9CJE - chains A and B of the 4 polymer chains in the assembly; structure by electron microscopy, 2.22 A resolution.

# Chain A
Protein: Nitrogenase molybdenum-iron protein alpha chain
Organism: Azotobacter vinelandii
Notes: EC 1.18.6.1
UniProtKB: P07328 (NIFD_AZOVI); numbering as in UniProt (aligned over 1-492)
Sequence (492 residues; each row starts with the number of its first residue):
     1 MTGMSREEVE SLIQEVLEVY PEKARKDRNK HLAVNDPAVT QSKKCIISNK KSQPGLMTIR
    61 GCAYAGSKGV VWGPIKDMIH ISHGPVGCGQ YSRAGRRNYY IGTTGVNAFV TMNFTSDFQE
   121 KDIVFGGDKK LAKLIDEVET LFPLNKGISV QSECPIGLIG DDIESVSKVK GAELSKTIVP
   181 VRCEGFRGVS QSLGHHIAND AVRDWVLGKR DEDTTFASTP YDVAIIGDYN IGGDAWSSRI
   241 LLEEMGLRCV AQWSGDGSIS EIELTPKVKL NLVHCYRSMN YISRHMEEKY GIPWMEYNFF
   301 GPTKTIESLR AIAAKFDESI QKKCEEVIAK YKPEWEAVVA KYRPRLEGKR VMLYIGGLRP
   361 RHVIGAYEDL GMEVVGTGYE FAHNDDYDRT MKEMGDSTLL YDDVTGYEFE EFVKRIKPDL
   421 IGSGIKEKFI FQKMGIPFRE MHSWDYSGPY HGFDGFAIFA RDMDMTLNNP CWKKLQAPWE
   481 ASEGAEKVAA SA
Unresolved in the structure: 1-3, 481-492
Bound ions: fe(8)-S(7) cluster Fe: Cys-62, Cys-88, Cys-154 (shared with Cys-70(B), Cys-95(B), Cys-153(B) of chain B); Fe ion near Cys-275 (its only coordinating residue here)
Ligand contacts:
  - fe(8)-S(7) cluster (CLF): Cys-62, Tyr-64, Pro-85, Val-86, Gly-87, Cys-88, Tyr-91, Glu-153, Cys-154, Gly-185
  - 3-hydroxy-3-carboxy-adipic acid (HCA): Ala-65, Gly-95, Arg-96, Gln-191, Gly-424, Ile-425, Lys-426, Glu-440, His-442
  - ICS (iron-sulfur-molybdenum cluster with interstitial carbon): Val-70, Arg-96, His-195, Tyr-229, Ile-231, Cys-275, Arg-277, Ser-278, Ile-355, Gly-356, Gly-357, Leu-358, Arg-359, Pro-360, Phe-381, Met-441, His-442
Swiss-Prot annotation at these positions:
  - binding site ([8Fe-7S] cluster): Cys-62, Cys-88, Cys-154
  - binding site ([7Fe-Mo-9S-C-homocitryl] cluster): Cys-275, His-442
  - mutagenesis: His-195 (H195Q: No nitrogenase activity)
What the authors report for this chain:
  - ICS coordination: Cys-275, His-442
  - fe(8)-S(7) cluster coordination: Cys-88

# Chain B
Protein: Nitrogenase molybdenum-iron protein beta chain
Organism: Azotobacter vinelandii
Notes: EC 1.18.6.1
UniProtKB: P07329 (NIFK_AZOVI); numbering as in UniProt (aligned over 1-523)
Sequence (523 residues; row label = number of the first residue in the row):
     1 MSQQVDKIKA SYPLFLDQDY KDMLAKKRDG FEEKYPQDKI DEVFQWTTTK EYQELNFQRE
    61 ALTVNPAKAC QPLGAVLCAL GFEKTMPYVH GSQGCVAYFR SYFNRHFREP VSCVSDSMTE
   121 DAAVFGGQQN MKDGLQNCKA TYKPDMIAVS TTCMAEVIGD DLNAFINNSK KEGFIPDEFP
   181 VPFAHTPSFV GSHVTGWDNM FEGIARYFTL KSMDDKVVGS NKKINIVPGF ETYLGNFRVI
   241 KRMLSEMGVG YSLLSDPEEV LDTPADGQFR MYAGGTTQEE MKDAPNALNT VLLQPWHLEK
   301 TKKFVEGTWK HEVPKLNIPM GLDWTDEFLM KVSEISGQPI PASLTKERGR LVDMMTDSHT
   361 WLHGKRFALW GDPDFVMGLV KFLLELGCEP VHILCHNGNK RWKKAVDAIL AASPYGKNAT
   421 VYIGKDLWHL RSLVFTDKPD FMIGNSYGKF IQRDTLHKGK EFEVPLIRIG FPIFDRHHLH
   481 RSTTLGYEGA MQILTTLVNS ILERLDEETR GMQATDYNHD LVR
Unresolved in the structure: 1
Bound ions: fe(8)-S(7) cluster Fe: Cys-70, Cys-95, Cys-153 (shared with Cys-62(A), Cys-88(A), Cys-154(A) of chain A); Fe ion site 1: Arg-108, Glu-109 (shared with 2 residues of chain D); Fe ion site 2: Asp-353, Asp-357 (shared with 2 residues of chain D)
Ligand contacts: fe(8)-S(7) cluster (CLF): Cys-70, Pro-72, Ser-92, Gly-94, Cys-95, Tyr-98, Phe-99, Thr-152, Cys-153, Ser-188
Swiss-Prot annotation at these positions:
  - binding site ([8Fe-7S] cluster): Cys-70, Cys-95, Cys-153, Ser-188

# Chain A / chain B interface
Pairs across the interface (204; chain A residue first):
  Val-19(A) / Ala-140(B)
  Tyr-20(A) / Thr-141(B)
  Pro-21(A) / Asn-137(B)
  Pro-21(A) / Ala-140(B)  hydrophobic
  Lys-23(A) / Asp-133(B)
  Ala-24(A) / Asn-137(B)
  Lys-51(A) / Asp-121(B)  salt bridge
  Ser-52(A) / Gln-93(B)  hydrogen bond
  Ser-52(A) / Ser-117(B)
  Pro-54(A) / Ser-115(B)
  Pro-54(A) / Asp-116(B)
  Pro-54(A) / Asn-130(B)
  Pro-54(A) / Gly-134(B)
  Pro-54(A) / Asn-137(B)  hydrogen bond (backbone-side chain)
  Gly-55(A) / Ser-115(B)  hydrogen bond (backbone-backbone)
  Gly-55(A) / Asp-116(B)
  Gly-55(A) / Gly-134(B)
  Gly-55(A) / Asn-137(B)
  Gly-55(A) / Cys-138(B)  hydrogen bond (backbone-backbone)
  Leu-56(A) / Asn-137(B)
  Leu-56(A) / Thr-141(B)
  Leu-56(A) / Tyr-142(B)  hydrogen bond (backbone-side chain)
  Met-57(A) / Met-86(B)  hydrophobic
  Met-57(A) / Arg-100(B)
  Met-57(A) / Cys-113(B)
  Met-57(A) / Val-114(B)  hydrophobic
  Met-57(A) / Tyr-142(B)
  Thr-58(A) / Gln-93(B)
  Thr-58(A) / Arg-100(B)
  Arg-60(A) / Gln-93(B)
  Arg-60(A) / Ala-97(B)
  Gly-61(A) / Gln-93(B)
  Gly-61(A) / Gly-94(B)
  Cys-62(A) / Gly-94(B)
  Ala-65(A) / Tyr-98(B)
  Lys-76(A) / Glu-32(B)  salt bridge
  Pro-85(A) / Ser-188(B)
  Val-86(A) / Pro-66(B)  hydrophobic
  Val-86(A) / Lys-68(B)
  Val-86(A) / Ala-69(B)
  Gly-87(A) / Cys-70(B)
  Gln-90(A) / Pro-66(B)  hydrogen bond (side chain-backbone)
  Gln-90(A) / Lys-68(B)  hydrogen bond (side chain-backbone)
  Gln-90(A) / Tyr-102(B)
  Gln-90(A) / Tyr-447(B)  hydrogen bond (backbone-side chain)
  Tyr-91(A) / Ala-69(B)
  Tyr-91(A) / Cys-70(B)  hydrogen bond
  Tyr-91(A) / Leu-73(B)
  Tyr-91(A) / Tyr-98(B)  hydrophobic
  Tyr-91(A) / Phe-99(B)  hydrophobic
  Tyr-91(A) / Tyr-102(B)  hydrophobic
  Ser-92(A) / Tyr-98(B)
  Arg-93(A) / Asn-65(B)  hydrogen bond
  Arg-93(A) / Tyr-447(B)
  Arg-93(A) / Phe-450(B)
  Gly-95(A) / Arg-105(B)
  Tyr-99(A) / Ser-11(B)
  Thr-103(A) / Ile-40(B)
  Thr-104(A) / Arg-453(B)
  Gly-105(A) / Trp-428(B)
  Val-106(A) / Ile-40(B)
  Val-106(A) / Val-43(B)  hydrophobic
  Val-106(A) / Phe-44(B)  hydrophobic
  Asn-107(A) / Lys-34(B)
  Asn-107(A) / Ile-40(B)
  Met-112(A) / Val-64(B)  hydrophobic
  Met-112(A) / Asn-65(B)
  Met-112(A) / Trp-428(B)  hydrophobic
  Asn-113(A) / Thr-63(B)
  Asn-113(A) / Val-64(B)
  Asn-113(A) / Asn-65(B)  hydrogen bond (backbone-backbone)
  Asn-113(A) / Pro-66(B)
  Phe-114(A) / Leu-62(B)  hydrophobic
  Phe-114(A) / Thr-63(B)
  Phe-114(A) / Val-64(B)  hydrophobic
  Thr-115(A) / Thr-63(B)  hydrogen bond (backbone-backbone)
  Ser-116(A) / Ala-61(B)
  Asp-117(A) / Thr-63(B)
  Asp-117(A) / Lys-68(B)  salt bridge
  Phe-118(A) / Phe-189(B)
  Gln-119(A) / Lys-68(B)
  Gln-119(A) / Phe-189(B)
  Glu-120(A) / Phe-189(B)  hydrogen bond (backbone-backbone)
  Glu-120(A) / Val-190(B)
  Ile-123(A) / Val-157(B)  hydrophobic
  Ile-123(A) / Phe-189(B)  hydrophobic
  Lys-130(A) / Ala-61(B)
  Lys-133(A) / Glu-60(B)
  Lys-133(A) / Ala-61(B)
  Leu-134(A) / Ala-61(B)
  Leu-134(A) / Leu-62(B)  hydrophobic
  Glu-137(A) / Arg-59(B)
  Glu-137(A) / Glu-60(B)  hydrogen bond (side chain-backbone)
  Glu-137(A) / Ala-61(B)  hydrogen bond (side chain-backbone)
  Glu-137(A) / Leu-62(B)
  Val-138(A) / Leu-62(B)  hydrophobic
  Thr-140(A) / Trp-46(B)
  Thr-140(A) / Leu-55(B)
  Leu-141(A) / Tyr-52(B)  hydrogen bond (backbone-side chain)
  Leu-141(A) / Leu-55(B)  hydrophobic
  Leu-141(A) / Asn-56(B)
  Leu-141(A) / Arg-59(B)
  Phe-142(A) / Trp-428(B)  hydrophobic
  Pro-143(A) / Trp-46(B)
  Leu-144(A) / Tyr-35(B)
  Leu-144(A) / Lys-39(B)
  Leu-144(A) / Val-43(B)  hydrophobic
  Lys-146(A) / Glu-33(B)  salt bridge
  Cys-154(A) / Ser-92(B)  hydrogen bond
  Cys-154(A) / Cys-153(B)  hydrophobic
  Pro-155(A) / Cys-153(B)
  Pro-155(A) / Val-157(B)  hydrophobic
  Leu-158(A) / Ala-123(B)  hydrophobic
  Leu-158(A) / Met-154(B)
  Leu-158(A) / Val-157(B)  hydrophobic
  Leu-158(A) / Ile-158(B)  hydrophobic
  Ile-159(A) / Val-157(B)  hydrophobic
  Phe-186(A) / Met-118(B)
  Phe-186(A) / Thr-119(B)
  Phe-186(A) / Glu-120(B)  hydrogen bond (backbone-backbone)
  Phe-186(A) / Met-154(B)  hydrophobic
  Arg-187(A) / Glu-120(B)
  Gly-188(A) / Thr-119(B)
  Gly-188(A) / Glu-120(B)  hydrogen bond (backbone-side chain)
  Val-189(A) / Gln-93(B)  hydrogen bond (backbone-side chain)
  Arg-210(A) / Glu-33(B)  salt bridge
  Gly-232(A) / Ser-11(B)
  Gly-232(A) / Phe-15(B)
  Gly-233(A) / Phe-15(B)
  Trp-236(A) / Phe-15(B)  hydrophobic
  Trp-236(A) / Tyr-20(B)
  Trp-236(A) / Met-23(B)
  Trp-236(A) / Leu-24(B)
  Ser-237(A) / Phe-15(B)
  Ser-237(A) / Tyr-20(B)
  Arg-239(A) / Met-23(B)
  Arg-239(A) / Lys-27(B)
  Arg-239(A) / Phe-31(B)
  Ile-240(A) / Asp-19(B)
  Ile-240(A) / Tyr-20(B)  hydrophobic
  Ile-240(A) / Met-23(B)  hydrogen bond (backbone-side chain)
  Glu-243(A) / Met-23(B)
  Glu-243(A) / Lys-26(B)  salt bridge
  Arg-248(A) / Phe-31(B)
  Cys-249(A) / Phe-31(B)
  Val-250(A) / Phe-31(B)
  Gln-252(A) / Lys-27(B)
  Asp-256(A) / Lys-27(B)  salt bridge
  Ser-258(A) / Phe-31(B)
  Ser-258(A) / Glu-32(B)
  Ser-260(A) / Phe-31(B)  hydrogen bond (side chain-backbone)
  Ser-260(A) / Glu-32(B)
  Ser-260(A) / Glu-33(B)  hydrogen bond
  Glu-261(A) / Lys-27(B)  salt bridge
  Glu-261(A) / Phe-31(B)
  Glu-261(A) / Glu-32(B)
  Glu-334(A) / Ser-2(B)  hydrogen bond
  Glu-334(A) / Gln-3(B)  hydrogen bond (side chain-backbone)
  Ala-337(A) / Val-5(B)
  Val-338(A) / Val-5(B)  hydrophobic
  Lys-341(A) / Val-5(B)  hydrogen bond (side chain-backbone)
  Tyr-342(A) / Ile-8(B)
  Gly-406(A) / Tyr-142(B)
  Tyr-407(A) / Thr-141(B)
  Tyr-407(A) / Tyr-142(B)  hydrogen bond (backbone-side chain)
  Glu-410(A) / Phe-269(B)
  Ile-425(A) / Ser-101(B)
  Ile-425(A) / Asn-104(B)
  Lys-426(A) / Ala-97(B)
  Lys-426(A) / Arg-100(B)
  Lys-426(A) / Ser-101(B)
  Lys-426(A) / Asn-104(B)
  Phe-429(A) / Asn-104(B)
  Phe-429(A) / Arg-108(B)
  Phe-429(A) / Glu-109(B)
  Phe-429(A) / Pro-110(B)
  Ile-430(A) / Pro-110(B)  hydrophobic
  Ile-430(A) / Phe-269(B)  hydrophobic
  Lys-433(A) / Glu-109(B)  salt bridge
  Lys-433(A) / Pro-110(B)
  Lys-433(A) / Thr-263(B)  hydrogen bond (side chain-backbone)
  Lys-433(A) / Pro-264(B)
  Lys-433(A) / Ala-265(B)
  Lys-433(A) / Asp-266(B)
  Lys-433(A) / Gly-267(B)  hydrogen bond (backbone-backbone)
  Lys-433(A) / Gln-268(B)  hydrogen bond (backbone-backbone)
  Met-434(A) / Gly-267(B)
  Met-434(A) / Phe-269(B)  hydrophobic
  Gly-448(A) / Ala-10(B)
  Gly-448(A) / Ser-11(B)  hydrogen bond (backbone-backbone)
  Pro-449(A) / Phe-15(B)  hydrophobic
  Asp-454(A) / Ser-2(B)  hydrogen bond (side chain-backbone)
  Asp-454(A) / Gln-3(B)
  Asp-454(A) / Leu-14(B)
  Asp-454(A) / Tyr-20(B)  hydrogen bond
  Ala-457(A) / Ile-8(B)
  Ile-458(A) / Gln-3(B)
  Ile-458(A) / Ile-8(B)  hydrophobic
  Ile-458(A) / Lys-9(B)
  Ile-458(A) / Ala-10(B)  hydrophobic
  Arg-461(A) / Ile-8(B)  hydrogen bond (side chain-backbone)
  Leu-475(A) / Ala-265(B)
  Leu-475(A) / Asp-266(B)
  Leu-475(A) / Gly-267(B)
Other interface residues (no listed pair), chain A (114 interface residues in all): Gln-53, Ile-59, Tyr-64, Asp-77, Ile-81, Cys-88, Ala-94, Ile-101, Gly-102, Thr-111, Ser-190, Phe-216, Leu-264, Tyr-331, Thr-405, Gly-435, Tyr-446
Other interface residues (no listed pair), chain B (100 interface residues in all): Ala-67, Tyr-88, Ser-112, Gln-136, Lys-143, Met-271, His-396, Leu-427, Asp-454

# Overview
Chain A and chain B form an interface of 114 and 100 residues respectively; the contacts include 34 hydrogen
bonds and 9 salt bridges. Polar contacts include Lys-51(A)/Asp-121(B), Lys-76(A)/Glu-32(B) and
Asp-117(A)/Lys-68(B). Fe(8)-S(7) cluster is bound between chain A and chain B. The paper reports ICS
coordination by Cys-275(A) and His-442(A); fe(8)-S(7) cluster coordination by Cys-88(A).
Here chain A is Nitrogenase molybdenum-iron protein alpha chain and chain B is Nitrogenase molybdenum-iron
protein beta chain, both from Azotobacter vinelandii. Entry 9CJE (CryoEM structure of nitrogenase MoFe-protein
20 second time point under alkaline turnover) was determined by electron microscopy, deposited together with
9CJB, 9CJC, 9CJD and 9CJF.
